Entry 7SXX (electron microscopy, 2.66 A resolution); this record covers chains B and E of the 4 polymer chains in the assembly.

[Chain B]
Name: Spike glycoprotein
From: Severe acute respiratory syndrome coronavirus 2
UniProt: P0DTC2 (SPIKE_SARS2); numbering as in UniProt (aligned over 1-1208)
Amino-acid sequence (1288 residues; numbered 1 to 1288; the number before each row is that of its first residue):
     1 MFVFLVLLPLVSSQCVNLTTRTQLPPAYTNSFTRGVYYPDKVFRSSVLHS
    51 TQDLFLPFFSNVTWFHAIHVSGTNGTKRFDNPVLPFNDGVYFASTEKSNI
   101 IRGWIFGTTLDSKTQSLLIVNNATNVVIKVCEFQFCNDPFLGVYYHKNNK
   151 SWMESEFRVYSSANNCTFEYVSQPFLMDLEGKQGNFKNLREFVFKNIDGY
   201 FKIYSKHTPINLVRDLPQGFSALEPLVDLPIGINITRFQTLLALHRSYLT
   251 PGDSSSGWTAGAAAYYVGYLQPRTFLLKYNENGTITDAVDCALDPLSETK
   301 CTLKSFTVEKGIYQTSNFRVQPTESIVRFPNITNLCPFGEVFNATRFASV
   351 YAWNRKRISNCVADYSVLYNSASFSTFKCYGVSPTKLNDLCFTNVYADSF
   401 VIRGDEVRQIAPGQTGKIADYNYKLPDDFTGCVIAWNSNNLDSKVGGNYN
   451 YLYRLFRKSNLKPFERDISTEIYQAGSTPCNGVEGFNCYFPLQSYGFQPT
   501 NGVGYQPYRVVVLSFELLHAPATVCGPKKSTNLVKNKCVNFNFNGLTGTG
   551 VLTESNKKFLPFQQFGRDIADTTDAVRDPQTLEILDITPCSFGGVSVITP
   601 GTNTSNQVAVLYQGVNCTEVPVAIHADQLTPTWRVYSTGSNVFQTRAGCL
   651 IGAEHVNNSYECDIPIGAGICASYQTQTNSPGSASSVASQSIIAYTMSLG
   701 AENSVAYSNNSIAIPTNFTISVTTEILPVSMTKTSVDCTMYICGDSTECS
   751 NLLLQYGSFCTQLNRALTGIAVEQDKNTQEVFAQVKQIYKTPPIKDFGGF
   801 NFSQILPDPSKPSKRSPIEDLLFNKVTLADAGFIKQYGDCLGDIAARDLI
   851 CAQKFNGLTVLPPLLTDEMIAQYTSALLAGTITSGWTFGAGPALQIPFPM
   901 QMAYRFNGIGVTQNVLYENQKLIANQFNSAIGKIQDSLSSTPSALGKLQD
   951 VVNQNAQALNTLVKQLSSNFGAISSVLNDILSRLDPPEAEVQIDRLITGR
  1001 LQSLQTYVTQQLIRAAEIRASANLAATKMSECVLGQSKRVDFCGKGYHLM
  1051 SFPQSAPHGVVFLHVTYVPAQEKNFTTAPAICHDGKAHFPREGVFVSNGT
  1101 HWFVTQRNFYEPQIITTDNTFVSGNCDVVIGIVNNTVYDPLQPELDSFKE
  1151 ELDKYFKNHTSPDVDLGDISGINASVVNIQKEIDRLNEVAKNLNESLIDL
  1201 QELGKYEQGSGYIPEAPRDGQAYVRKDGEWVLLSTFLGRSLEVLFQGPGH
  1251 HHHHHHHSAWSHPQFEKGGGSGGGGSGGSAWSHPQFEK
Not modelled in the structure: 1-13, 70-76, 146-152, 177-184, 248-256, 621-640, 676-690, 828-855, 1148-1288
Cystine bridges: C15-C136, C131-C166, C291-C301, C336-C361, C379-C432, C391-C525, C480-C488, C538-C590, C617-C649, C662-C671, C738-C760, C743-C749, C1032-C1043, C1082-C1126
Glycans and other covalent adducts: N-acetylglucosamine (NAG) linked to N17, N61, N122, N165, N234, N282, N331, N343, N709, N717, N801, N1074, N1098, N1134
Construct notes: engineered mutation G614 (Asp in P0DTC2); conflict G682 (Arg in P0DTC2), S683 (Arg in P0DTC2), S685 (Arg in P0DTC2), P817 (Phe in P0DTC2), P892 (Ala in P0DTC2), P899 (Ala in P0DTC2), P942 (Ala in P0DTC2), P986 (Lys in P0DTC2), P987 (Val in P0DTC2); expression tag (1209-1288)
From the paper describing this entry:
  - mutagenesis - L452R, E484K, N501Y: increased binding to Processed angiotensin-converting enzyme 2 (chain E)
  - mutagenesis - E484K: abolished binding to ab8
  - mutagenesis - E484K: abolished binding to S2M11
  - mutagenesis - L452R: decreased binding to S2M11
  - mutagenesis - K417N: abolished binding to ab1

[Chain E]
Name: Processed angiotensin-converting enzyme 2
From: Homo sapiens
UniProt: Q9BYF1 (ACE2_HUMAN); residues 18-615 here = UniProt positions 18-615
Amino-acid sequence (606 residues; row label = number of the first residue in the row):
    18 QSTIEEQAKTFLDKFNHEAEDLFYQSSLASWNYNTNITEENVQNMNNAGD
    68 KWSAFLKEQSTLAQMYPLQEIQNLTVKLQLQALQQNGSSVLSEDKSKRLN
   118 TILNTMSTIYSTGKVCNPDNPQECLLLEPGLNEIMANSLDYNERLWAWES
   168 WRSEVGKQLRPLYEEYVVLKNEMARANHYEDYGDYWRGDYEVNGVDGYDY
   218 SRGQLIEDVEHTFEEIKPLYEHLHAYVRAKLMNAYPSYISPIGCLPAHLL
   268 GDMWGRFWTNLYSLTVPFGQKPNIDVTDAMVDQAWDAQRIFKEAEKFFVS
   318 VGLPNMTQGFWENSMLTDPGNVQKAVCHPTAWDLGKGDFRILMCTKVTMD
   368 DFLTAHHEMGHIQYDMAYAAQPFLLRNGANEGFHEAVGEIMSLSAATPKH
   418 LKSIGLLSPDFQEDNETEINFLLKQALTIVGTLPFTYMLEKWRWMVFKGE
   468 IPKDQWMKKWWEMKREIVGVVEPVPHDETYCDPASLFHVSNDYSFIRYYT
   518 RTLYQFQFQEALCQAAKHEGPLHKCDISNSTEAGQKLFNMLRLGKSEPWT
   568 LALENVVGAKNMNVRPLLNYFEPLFTWLKDQNKNSFVGWSTDWSPYADHH
   618 HHHHHH
Not modelled in the structure: 18, 615-623
Cystine bridges: C133-C141, C530-C542
Glycans and other covalent adducts: N-acetylglucosamine (NAG) linked to N53, N90, N103, N322, N432, N546
Construct notes: expression tag (616-623)

[How chain B and chain E interact]
Residue-residue contacts (37):
  K417(B) with D30(E), salt bridge
  Y449(B) with D38(E), hydrogen bond; Q42(E), hydrogen bond
  Y453(B) with H34(E), hydrogen bond
  L455(B) with H34(E)
  F456(B) with T27(E)
  A475(B) with S19(E), hydrogen bond (backbone-backbone); Q24(E); T27(E)
  G476(B) with Q24(E)
  E484(B) with K31(E)
  F486(B) with M82(E), hydrophobic; Y83(E)
  N487(B) with Q24(E), hydrogen bond; Y83(E), hydrogen bond
  Y489(B) with T27(E); F28(E); Y83(E), hydrogen bond
  Q493(B) with K31(E); E35(E)
  G496(B) with D38(E); K353(E), hydrogen bond (backbone-side chain)
  Q498(B) with Y41(E); Q42(E), hydrogen bond; K353(E)
  T500(B) with Y41(E), hydrogen bond; N330(E); D355(E); R357(E), hydrogen bond
  N501(B) with Y41(E), hydrogen bond; K353(E)
  G502(B) with K353(E), hydrogen bond (backbone-backbone); G354(E)
  Y505(B) with E37(E), hydrogen bond; K353(E); G354(E); R393(E), hydrogen bond
Also at the interface, not in a pair above, chain B (21 interface residues in all): G446, Y473, S477
From the paper, about this interface:
  - specific contacts: K417(B)-D30(E)
  - hot spots on chain B (mutagenesis) - E484K, N501Y: increased binding to Processed angiotensin-converting enzyme 2 (chain E)

[In short]
21 residues of chain B and 20 residues of chain E are in contact; the contacts include 15 hydrogen bonds and 1
salt bridge. Polar contacts include K417(B)-D30(E), Y449(B)-D38(E) and Y449(B)-Q42(E). The authors report a
contact between K417(B) and D30(E). From the paper: L452R, E484K and N501Y of chain B increase binding to
Processed angiotensin-converting enzyme 2 (chain E); E484K of chain B abolishes binding to ab8.
Here chain B is Spike glycoprotein (Severe acute respiratory syndrome coronavirus 2) and chain E is Processed
angiotensin-converting enzyme 2 (Homo sapiens). Entry 7SXX (Cryo-EM structure of the SARS-CoV-2 D614G mutant
spike protein ectodomain bound to human ACE2 ectodomain (global ...) was determined by electron microscopy
together with 7SXY, 7SXZ, 7SY0, 7SY1, 7SY2, 7SY3 and 5 further entries from the same study.
